PDB entry 9KKY | X-ray diffraction, 2.81 A resolution | chains B and A of the 3 polymer chains in the assembly

# Chain B
Molecule: 16-nt DNA strand
Sequence (16 nucleotides; row label = number of the first residue in the row; numbering starts at 0):
     0 TGGTAGACCT GGACGC
Unresolved in the structure: 0, 12-15

# Chain A
Name: N-glycosylase/DNA lyase
From: Homo sapiens
Notes: EC 3.2.2.-, 4.2.99.18
Reference sequence: O15527 (OGG1_HUMAN); residues 11-327 here = UniProt positions 11-327
Chain sequence (337 residues; each row starts with the number of its first residue; numbers below 1 keep their minus sign (Met-9 is residue -9)):
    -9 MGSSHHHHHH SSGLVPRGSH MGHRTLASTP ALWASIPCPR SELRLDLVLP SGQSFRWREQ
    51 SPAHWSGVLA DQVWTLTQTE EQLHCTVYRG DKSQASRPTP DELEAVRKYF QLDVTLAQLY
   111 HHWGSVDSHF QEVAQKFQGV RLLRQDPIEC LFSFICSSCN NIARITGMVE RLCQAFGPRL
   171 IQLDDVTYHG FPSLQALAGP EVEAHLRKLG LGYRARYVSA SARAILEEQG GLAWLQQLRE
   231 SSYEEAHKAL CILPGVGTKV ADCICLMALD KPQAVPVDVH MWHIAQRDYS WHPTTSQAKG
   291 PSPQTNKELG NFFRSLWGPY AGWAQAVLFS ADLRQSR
Unresolved in the structure: -9 to 10, 324-327
Differences from the reference sequence: initiating methionine (-9); expression tag (-8 to 10); engineered mutation Cys149 (Asn in O15527)
Metal / ion sites: Ca2+: Cys241, Leu243, Val246 (shared with 1 residue of chain C)
Swiss-Prot annotation at these positions:
  - active site: Lys249 (Schiff-base intermediate with DNA)
  - binding site (DNA): Arg154, Arg204, His270, Gln287
  - binding site (8-oxoguanine): Pro266, Asp268, Gln315, Phe319
From the paper describing this entry:
  - mutagenesis - N149C: unchanged catalytic activity
  - binding site for the 16-nt DNA strand (chain B): Cys149, Tyr203, Arg204

# How chain B and chain A interact
Residue-residue contacts (8; chain B residue first):
  DT3(B) with Ala288(A), phosphate contact; Ser292(A), phosphate contact; Pro293(A), base contact
  DC7(B) with Tyr203(A), phosphate contact
  DC8(B) with Arg197(A), salt bridge to the phosphate; Gly202(A), phosphate contact; Tyr203(A), hydrogen bond to the sugar; Arg204(A), hydrogen bond to the base
Other interface residues (no listed pair), chain B (5 interface residues in all): DG2, DT9
Other interface residues (no listed pair), chain A (10 interface residues in all): Cys149, Gly200, Pro291
From the paper, about this interface:
  - interface residues, chain A: Cys149(A), Tyr203(A), Arg204(A)

# Overview
5 residues of chain B face 10 of chain A across their interface, with 2 hydrogen bonds and 1 salt bridge.
Polar pairs include DC8(B)-Arg204(A), DC8(B)-Tyr203(A) and DC8(B)-Arg197(A). From the paper: a binding site
for the 16-nt DNA strand (chain B) at Cys149(A), Tyr203(A) and Arg204(A); N149C of chain A leaves catalytic
activity unchanged.
Chain B is a 16-nt DNA strand and chain A is N-glycosylase/DNA lyase (Homo sapiens); the structure, Co-crystal
structure of human 8-oxoguanine glycosylase N149C mutant with DNA containing photocaged 8-oxoguanine, was
determined by X-ray diffraction together with 9KL8 from the same study.
